PDB entry 4YA7 | X-ray diffraction, 2.70 A resolution | chains Z and a of the 34 polymer chains in the assembly

# Chain Z
Molecule: Proteasome subunit beta type-6
Source organism: Saccharomyces cerevisiae (strain ATCC 204508 / S288c)
Notes: EC 3.4.25.1
UniProt: P23724 (PSB6_YEAST); residues 1-222 here correspond to UniProt positions 20-241 (UniProt number = residue number + 19)
Amino-acid sequence (222 residues; each row starts with the number of its first residue):
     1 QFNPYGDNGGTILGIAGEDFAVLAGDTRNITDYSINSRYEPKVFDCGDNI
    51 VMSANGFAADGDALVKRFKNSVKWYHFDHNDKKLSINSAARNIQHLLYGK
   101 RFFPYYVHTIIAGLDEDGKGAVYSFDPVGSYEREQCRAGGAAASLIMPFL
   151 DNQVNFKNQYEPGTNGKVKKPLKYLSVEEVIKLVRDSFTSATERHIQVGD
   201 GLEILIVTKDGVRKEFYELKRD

# Chain a
Molecule: Proteasome subunit beta type-7
Source organism: Saccharomyces cerevisiae (strain ATCC 204508 / S288c)
Notes: EC 3.4.25.1
UniProt: P30657 (PSB7_YEAST); residues -12 to 233 here correspond to UniProt positions 21-266 (UniProt number = residue number + 33)
Amino-acid sequence (246 residues; row label = number of the first residue in the row; numbers below 1 keep their minus sign (Thr-12 is residue -12)):
   -12 TQIANAGASPMVNTQQPIVTGTSVISMKYDNGVIIAADNLGSYGSLLRFN
    38 GVERLIPVGDNTVVGISGDISDMQHIERLLKDLVTENAYDNPLADAEEAL
    88 EPSYIFEYLATVMYQRRSKMNPLWNAIIVAGVQSNGDQFLRYVNLLGVTY
   138 SSPTLATGFGAHMANPLLRKVVDRESDIPKTTVQVAEEAIVNAMRVLYYR
   188 DARSSRNFSLAIIDKNTGLTFKKNLQVENMKWDFAKDIKGYGTQKI
Disordered / not traced: -12 to 0

# Chain Z / chain a interface
Residue-residue contacts (41; chain Z residue first):
  Gln1(Z) with Thr1(a), hydrogen bond
  Phe2(Z) with Thr1(a); Met107(a); Pro109(a), hydrophobic; Trp111(a), hydrophobic; Leu132(a), hydrophobic
  Asn3(Z) with Leu133(a)
  Pro4(Z) with Arg104(a), hydrogen bond (backbone-side chain); Met107(a), hydrophobic; Leu133(a)
  Tyr5(Z) with Arg104(a)
  Asn8(Z) with Val135(a)
  Asn29(Z) with Tyr137(a)
  Ser34(Z) with His149(a), hydrogen bond
  Ile35(Z) with Arg156(a), hydrogen bond (backbone-side chain)
  Asn36(Z) with Tyr137(a), hydrogen bond; Ser139(a); Arg156(a)
  Ser37(Z) with Ser138(a), hydrogen bond (side chain-backbone)
  Tyr39(Z) with Ser138(a)
  Glu40(Z) with Arg128(a), salt bridge; Tyr137(a); Ser138(a), hydrogen bond (side chain-backbone)
  Phe57(Z) with Arg104(a); Leu133(a); Val135(a), hydrophobic
  Ala59(Z) with Tyr101(a); Leu133(a); Gly134(a); Val135(a)
  Asp60(Z) with Tyr101(a), hydrogen bond; Arg104(a), salt bridge
  Asp62(Z) with Thr136(a), hydrogen bond
  Ala63(Z) with Tyr101(a)
  Lys66(Z) with Glu94(a), salt bridge
  Phe103(Z) with Arg104(a); Ser105(a)
  Tyr105(Z) with Tyr101(a)
  Glu218(Z) with Arg161(a), salt bridge
  Arg221(Z) with Asp160(a), salt bridge; Arg161(a)
Interface residues without a listed pair, chain Z (25 interface residues in all): Gly6, Lys100
Interface residues without a listed pair, chain a (22 interface residues in all): Leu142

# Summary
25 residues of chain Z face 22 of chain a across their interface, with 9 hydrogen bonds and 5 salt bridges.
Polar contacts include Glu40(Z)-Arg128(a), Asp60(Z)-Arg104(a) and Lys66(Z)-Glu94(a).
Here chain Z is Proteasome subunit beta type-6 and chain a is Proteasome subunit beta type-7, both from
Saccharomyces cerevisiae (strain ATCC 204508 / S288c). Entry 4YA7 (Yeast 20S proteasome beta2-H114D mutant in
complex with Ac-LAE-ep) was determined by X-ray diffraction, deposited together with 4Y69, 4Y6A, 4Y6V, 4Y6Z,
4Y70, 4Y74 and 34 further entries.
